Entry 5NQG (X-ray diffraction, 2.15 A resolution); this record covers chains A and B.

# Chain A
Name: Apical merozoite antigen 1
Source organism: Plasmodium vivax SAL-1
Reference sequence: O61130 (O61130_PLAVI); residues 43-487 here = UniProt positions 43-487
Amino-acid sequence (471 residues; each row starts with the number of its first residue):
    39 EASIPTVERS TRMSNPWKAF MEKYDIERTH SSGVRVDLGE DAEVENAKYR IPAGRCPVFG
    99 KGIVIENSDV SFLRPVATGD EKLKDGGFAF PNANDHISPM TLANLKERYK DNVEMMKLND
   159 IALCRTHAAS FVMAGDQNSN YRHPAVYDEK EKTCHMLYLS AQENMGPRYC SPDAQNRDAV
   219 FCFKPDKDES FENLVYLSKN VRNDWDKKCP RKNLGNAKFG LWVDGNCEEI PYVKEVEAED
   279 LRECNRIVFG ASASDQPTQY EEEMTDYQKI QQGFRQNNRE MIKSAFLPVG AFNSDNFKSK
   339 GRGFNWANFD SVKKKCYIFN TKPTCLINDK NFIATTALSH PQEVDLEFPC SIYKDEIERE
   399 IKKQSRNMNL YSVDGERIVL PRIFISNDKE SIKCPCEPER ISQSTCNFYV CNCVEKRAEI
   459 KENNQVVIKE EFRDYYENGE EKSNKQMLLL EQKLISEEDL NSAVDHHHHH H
Unresolved in the structure: 39-42, 297-334, 402-413, 475-509
Construct notes: expression tag (39-42, 488-509); engineered mutation Glu119 (Gln in O61130), Asn178 (Ser in O61130), Asp226 (Asn in O61130), Gln441 (Asn in O61130)
Disulfide bonds: Cys94-Cys247, Cys162-Cys192, Cys208-Cys220, Cys265-Cys363, Cys282-Cys354, Cys388-Cys444, Cys432-Cys449, Cys434-Cys451
What the authors report for this chain:
  - conformationally variable residues (loop rearrangement, order/disorder transition): Pro129 to His134, Met171 to Asn176

# Chain B
Name: RON2
Reference sequence: A5K3N8 (A5K3N8_PLAVS); residues 2034-2072 here = UniProt positions 2034-2072
Amino-acid sequence (39 residues; each row starts with the number of its first residue):
  2034 MDISQHATDI GMGPATSCYT STIPPPKQVC IQQAVKATL
Unresolved in the structure: 2034-2036, 2070-2072
Disulfide bonds: Cys2051-Cys2063
What the authors report for this chain:
  - conformationally variable residues: Thr2055
  - specificity-determining residues: Thr2055

# How chain A and chain B interact
Pairs across the interface (72; chain A residue first):
  Leu76(A) - Asp2042(B)
  Leu76(A) - Ile2043(B)
  Leu76(A) - Gly2044(B)
  Val82(A) - Pro2047(B)  hydrophobic
  Lys86(A) - Thr2041(B)
  Tyr87(A) - Met2045(B)
  Tyr87(A) - Gly2046(B)
  Tyr87(A) - Pro2047(B)
  Arg88(A) - Thr2041(B)
  Arg88(A) - Asp2042(B)  hydrogen bond (side chain-backbone)
  Arg88(A) - Gly2044(B)
  Val114(A) - Val2068(B)  hydrophobic
  Ala115(A) - Val2068(B)
  Ala115(A) - Lys2069(B)  hydrogen bond (backbone-backbone)
  Thr116(A) - Gln2066(B)
  Thr116(A) - Ala2067(B)
  Thr116(A) - Val2068(B)
  Thr116(A) - Lys2069(B)
  Gly117(A) - Ala2067(B)  hydrogen bond (backbone-backbone)
  Glu119(A) - Lys2069(B)
  Phe128(A) - Tyr2052(B)  hydrophobic
  Phe128(A) - Ile2064(B)  hydrophobic
  Pro129(A) - Val2068(B)  hydrophobic
  Asn130(A) - Ile2064(B)
  Asn130(A) - Gln2065(B)  hydrogen bond (backbone-backbone)
  Ala131(A) - Val2062(B)  hydrophobic
  Ala131(A) - Cys2063(B)
  Ala131(A) - Gln2065(B)
  Asn132(A) - Gln2061(B)  hydrogen bond (side chain-backbone)
  Asn132(A) - Val2062(B)
  Asn132(A) - Cys2063(B)  hydrogen bond (side chain-backbone)
  Asn132(A) - Gln2065(B)
  Asp133(A) - Val2062(B)
  Tyr147(A) - Ile2056(B)  hydrophobic
  Asn150(A) - Ile2056(B)
  Met153(A) - Ile2056(B)  hydrophobic
  Thr164(A) - Ile2056(B)
  Ser168(A) - Thr2053(B)
  Ser168(A) - Ser2054(B)  hydrogen bond
  Ser168(A) - Thr2055(B)  hydrogen bond (backbone-side chain)
  Ser168(A) - Ile2056(B)
  Phe169(A) - Thr2053(B)
  Phe169(A) - Ser2054(B)
  Val170(A) - Tyr2052(B)
  Val170(A) - Thr2053(B)  hydrogen bond (backbone-backbone)
  Val170(A) - Thr2055(B)
  Met171(A) - Thr2049(B)
  Met171(A) - Cys2051(B)
  Met171(A) - Tyr2052(B)  hydrophobic
  Ala172(A) - Cys2051(B)  hydrogen bond (backbone-backbone)
  Ala172(A) - Tyr2052(B)
  Ala172(A) - Thr2053(B)
  Ala172(A) - Gln2061(B)
  Tyr179(A) - Gly2046(B)
  Tyr179(A) - Pro2047(B)
  His181(A) - Tyr2052(B)  hydrogen bond
  Tyr196(A) - Pro2047(B)
  Tyr196(A) - Thr2049(B)  hydrogen bond
  Tyr196(A) - Tyr2052(B)
  Tyr196(A) - Ile2064(B)  hydrophobic
  Tyr196(A) - Val2068(B)  hydrophobic
  Ser198(A) - Gly2044(B)
  Ala199(A) - Ile2043(B)
  Ala199(A) - Gly2044(B)
  Ala199(A) - Met2045(B)  hydrophobic
  Glu201(A) - Ile2043(B)
  Asn202(A) - His2039(B)  hydrogen bond
  Asn202(A) - Ile2043(B)
  Tyr207(A) - His2039(B)
  Gln294(A) - Ile2043(B)
  Pro295(A) - Asp2042(B)
  Pro295(A) - Ile2043(B)  hydrophobic
Interface residues without a listed pair, chain A (41 interface residues in all): Ile135, Gln200, Met203, Val218, Phe221, Phe335
Interface residues without a listed pair, chain B (26 interface residues in all): Ala2048, Pro2057
From the paper, about this interface:
  - specific contacts: Ser168(A)-Thr2055(B), Val170(A)-Thr2055(B)
  - interface residues, chain A: Lys148(A), Met171(A)

# In short
The interface between chain A and chain B involves 41 residues on one side and 26 on the other, with 13
hydrogen bonds. Polar contacts include Arg88(A)-Asp2042(B), Asn132(A)-Gln2061(B) and Asn132(A)-Cys2063(B). The
authors report contacts between Ser168(A) and Thr2055(B) and Val170(A) and Thr2055(B). From the paper:
interface residues Lys148(A) and Met171(A); the specificity determinant Thr2055(B).
Here chain A is Apical merozoite antigen 1 (Plasmodium vivax SAL-1) and chain B is RON2. Entry 5NQG (Crystal
structure of Plasmodium vivax AMA1 in complex with a 39 aa PvRON2 peptide) was determined by X-ray diffraction
together with 5NQF from the same study.
